PDB entry 8U2M | X-ray diffraction, 1.79 A resolution | chains A and D

Chain A:
Protein: Cytochrome P450-SU1
Organism: Micromonospora sp. MW-13
Reference sequence: A0A3E2YLT4 (A0A3E2YLT4_9ACTN); residues 1-399 here = UniProt positions 1-399
Amino-acid sequence (420 residues; row label = number of the first residue in the row; numbers below 1 keep their minus sign (Met-20 is residue -20)):
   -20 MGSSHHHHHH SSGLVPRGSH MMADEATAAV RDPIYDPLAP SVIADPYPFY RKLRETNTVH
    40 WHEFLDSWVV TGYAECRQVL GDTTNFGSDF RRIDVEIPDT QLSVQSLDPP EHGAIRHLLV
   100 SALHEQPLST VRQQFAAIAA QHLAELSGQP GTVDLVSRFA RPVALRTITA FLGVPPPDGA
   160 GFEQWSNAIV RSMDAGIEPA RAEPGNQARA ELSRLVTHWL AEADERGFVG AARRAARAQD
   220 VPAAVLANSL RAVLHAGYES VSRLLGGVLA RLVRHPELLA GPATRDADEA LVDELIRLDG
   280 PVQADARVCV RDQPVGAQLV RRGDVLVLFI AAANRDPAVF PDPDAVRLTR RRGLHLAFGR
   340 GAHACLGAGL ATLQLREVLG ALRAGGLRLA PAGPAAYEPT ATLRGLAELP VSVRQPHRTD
Not modelled in the structure: -20 to 13, 394-399
Sequence notes: initiating methionine (-20); expression tag (-19 to 0)
Metal / ion sites: Na+ site 1: Asp133, Ala386; Na+ site 2 near Asp157 (its only coordinating residue here); Na+ site 3: Arg301, Asp303; heme Fe near Cys344 (its only coordinating residue here)
Residues lining bound ligands: heme (HEM): Leu59, Val83, Gln84, His91, Arg95, Ile147, Val232, Ala235, Gly236, Ser239, Val240, Leu243, Ile275, Gly279, Pro280, Val281, Asp284, Arg286, Ile309, Ala336, Phe337, Gly338, Ala341, His342, Ala343, Cys344, Leu345, Gly346, Leu349, Ala350

Chain D:
Protein: Met-arg-tyr-leu-his
Amino-acid sequence (5 residues; each row starts with the number of its first residue):
     1 MRYLH

Interface between chain A and chain D:
Residue-residue contacts (26; chain A residue first):
  Gln84(A) with Tyr3(D); Leu4(D); His5(D), hydrogen bond (side chain-backbone)
  Ile168(A) with His5(D)
  Met172(A) with Met1(D); Arg2(D), hydrogen bond (backbone-backbone); Leu4(D); His5(D)
  Ile176(A) with Met1(D), hydrophobic
  Arg188(A) with Leu4(D), hydrogen bond (side chain-backbone); His5(D), hydrogen bond (side chain-backbone)
  Arg230(A) with His5(D), hydrogen bond (side chain-backbone)
  His234(A) with His5(D), hydrogen bond
  Ala235(A) with His5(D)
  Ser239(A) with Tyr3(D), hydrogen bond
  Val281(A) with Tyr3(D)
  Ala283(A) with Met1(D), hydrophobic; Tyr3(D)
  Ala285(A) with Met1(D); Arg2(D)
  Val304(A) with Arg2(D)
  Ala380(A) with Met1(D), hydrophobic
  Thr381(A) with Met1(D); Arg2(D); Tyr3(D)
  Leu382(A) with Tyr3(D), hydrophobic
Other interface residues (no listed pair), chain A (22 interface residues in all): Pro16, Phe69, Asp173, Ala231, Val306, Phe308

Overview:
The interface between chain A and chain D involves 22 residues on one side and 5 on the other, with 7 hydrogen
bonds. Among the polar pairs are Gln84(A)-His5(D), Arg188(A)-Leu4(D) and Arg188(A)-His5(D). Bound to chain A:
heme. Asp133(A) and Ala386(A) coordinate Na+ site 1.
Here chain A is Cytochrome P450-SU1 (Micromonospora sp. MW-13) and chain D is Met-arg-tyr-leu-his. Entry 8U2M
(Structure of P450Blt from Micromonospora sp. MW-13 in Complex with Biarylitide) was determined by X-ray
diffraction, deposited together with 8U3N and 8UKZ.
